PDB entry 6BCU | electron microscopy, 3.80 A resolution | chains A and D of the 10 polymer chains in the assembly

Chain A:
Name: Serine/threonine-protein kinase mTOR
Organism: Homo sapiens
Notes: EC 2.7.11.1
Reference sequence: P42345 (MTOR_HUMAN); residues 579-2549 carry their UniProt numbers (1971 of 2549 residues fall inside the UniProt entry; the rest is not from it)
Amino-acid sequence (2549 residues; numbered 1 to 2549; the number before each row is that of its first residue; X marks 59 residues of unknown identity (built as UNK)):
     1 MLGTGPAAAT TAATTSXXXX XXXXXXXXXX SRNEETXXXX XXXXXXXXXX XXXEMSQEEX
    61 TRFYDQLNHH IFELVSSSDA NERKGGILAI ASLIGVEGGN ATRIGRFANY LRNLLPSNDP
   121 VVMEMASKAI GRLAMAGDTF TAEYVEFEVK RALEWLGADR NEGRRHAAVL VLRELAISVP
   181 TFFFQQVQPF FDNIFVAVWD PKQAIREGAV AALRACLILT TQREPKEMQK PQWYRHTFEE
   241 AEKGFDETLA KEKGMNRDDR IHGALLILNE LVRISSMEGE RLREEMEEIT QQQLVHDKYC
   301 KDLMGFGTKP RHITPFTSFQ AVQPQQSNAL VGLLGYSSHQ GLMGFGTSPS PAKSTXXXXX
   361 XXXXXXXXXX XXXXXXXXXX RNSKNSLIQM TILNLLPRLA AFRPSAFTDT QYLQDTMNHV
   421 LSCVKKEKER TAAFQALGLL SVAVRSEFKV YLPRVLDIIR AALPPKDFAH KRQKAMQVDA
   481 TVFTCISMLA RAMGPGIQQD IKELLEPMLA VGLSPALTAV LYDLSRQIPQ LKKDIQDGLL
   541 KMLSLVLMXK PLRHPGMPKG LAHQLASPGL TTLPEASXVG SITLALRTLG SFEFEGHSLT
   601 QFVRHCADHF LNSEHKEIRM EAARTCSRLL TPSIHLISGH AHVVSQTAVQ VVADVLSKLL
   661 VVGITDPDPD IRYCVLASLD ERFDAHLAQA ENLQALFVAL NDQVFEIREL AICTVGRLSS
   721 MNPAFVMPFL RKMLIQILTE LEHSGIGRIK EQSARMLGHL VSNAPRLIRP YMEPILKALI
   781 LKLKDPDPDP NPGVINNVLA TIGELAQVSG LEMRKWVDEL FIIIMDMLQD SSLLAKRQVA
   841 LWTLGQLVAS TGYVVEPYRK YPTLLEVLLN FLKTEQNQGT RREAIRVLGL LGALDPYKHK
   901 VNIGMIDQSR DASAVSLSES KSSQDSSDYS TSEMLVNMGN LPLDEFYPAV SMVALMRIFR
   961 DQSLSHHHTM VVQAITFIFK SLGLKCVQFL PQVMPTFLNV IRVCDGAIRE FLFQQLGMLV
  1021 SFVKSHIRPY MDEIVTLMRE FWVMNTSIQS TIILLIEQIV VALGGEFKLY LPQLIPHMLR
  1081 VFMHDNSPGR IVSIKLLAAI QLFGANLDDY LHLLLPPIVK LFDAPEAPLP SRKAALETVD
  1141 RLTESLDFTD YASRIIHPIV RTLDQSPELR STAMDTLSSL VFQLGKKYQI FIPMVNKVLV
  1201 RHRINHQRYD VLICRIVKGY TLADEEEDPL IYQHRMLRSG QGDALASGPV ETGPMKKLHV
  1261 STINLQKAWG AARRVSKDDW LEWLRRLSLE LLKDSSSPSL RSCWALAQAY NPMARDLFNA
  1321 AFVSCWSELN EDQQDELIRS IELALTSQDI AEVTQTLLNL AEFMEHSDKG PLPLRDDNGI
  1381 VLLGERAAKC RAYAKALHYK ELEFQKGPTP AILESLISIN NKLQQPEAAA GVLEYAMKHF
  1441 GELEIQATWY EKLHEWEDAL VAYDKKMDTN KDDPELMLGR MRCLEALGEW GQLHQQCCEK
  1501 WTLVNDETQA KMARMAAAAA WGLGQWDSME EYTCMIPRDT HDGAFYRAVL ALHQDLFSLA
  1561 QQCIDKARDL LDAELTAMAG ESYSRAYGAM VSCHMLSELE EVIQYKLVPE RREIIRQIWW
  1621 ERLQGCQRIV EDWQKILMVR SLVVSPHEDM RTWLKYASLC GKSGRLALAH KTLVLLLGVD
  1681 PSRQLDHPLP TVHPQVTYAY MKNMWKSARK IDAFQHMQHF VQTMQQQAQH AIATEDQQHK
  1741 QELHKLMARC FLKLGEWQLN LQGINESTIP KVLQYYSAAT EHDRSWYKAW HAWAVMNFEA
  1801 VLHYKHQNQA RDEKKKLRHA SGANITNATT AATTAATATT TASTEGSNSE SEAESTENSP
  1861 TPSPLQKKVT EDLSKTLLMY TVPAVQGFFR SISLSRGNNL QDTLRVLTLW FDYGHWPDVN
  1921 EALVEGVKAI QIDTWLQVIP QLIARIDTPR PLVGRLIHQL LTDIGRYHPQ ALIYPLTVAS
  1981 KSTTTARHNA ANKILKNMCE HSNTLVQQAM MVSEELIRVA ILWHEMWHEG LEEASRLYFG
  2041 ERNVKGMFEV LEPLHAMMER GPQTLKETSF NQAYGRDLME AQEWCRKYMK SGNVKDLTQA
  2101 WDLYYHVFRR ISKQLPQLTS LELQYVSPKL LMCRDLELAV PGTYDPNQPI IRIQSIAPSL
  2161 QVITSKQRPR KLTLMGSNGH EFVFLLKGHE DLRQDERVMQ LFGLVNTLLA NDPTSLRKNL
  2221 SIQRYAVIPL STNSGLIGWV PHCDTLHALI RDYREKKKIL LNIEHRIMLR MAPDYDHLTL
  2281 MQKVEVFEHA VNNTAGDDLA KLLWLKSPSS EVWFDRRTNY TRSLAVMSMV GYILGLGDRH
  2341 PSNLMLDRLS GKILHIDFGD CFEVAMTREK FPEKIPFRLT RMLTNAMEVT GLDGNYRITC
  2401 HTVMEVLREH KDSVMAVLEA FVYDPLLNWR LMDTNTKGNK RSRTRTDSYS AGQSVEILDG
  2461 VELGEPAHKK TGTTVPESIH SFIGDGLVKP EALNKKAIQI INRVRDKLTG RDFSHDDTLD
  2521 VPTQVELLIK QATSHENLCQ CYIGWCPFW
Disordered / not traced: 1-16, 31-36, 54-59, 75-81, 247-257, 290-355, 381-385, 405-409, 467-477, 550-577, 634-643, 904-932, 1223-1260, 1815-1866, 2437-2491
Ion coordination: Mg2+ site 1: N2343 (together with ATP); Mg2+ site 2: D2357 (together with ATP)
Small-molecule neighbours: ATP (adenosine-5'-triphosphate): S2165, K2166, Q2167, P2169, L2185, K2187, Y2225, I2237, G2238, W2239, V2240, T2245, H2340, S2342, N2343, M2345, I2356, D2357
Swiss-Prot annotation at these positions:
  - region: V2162 to R2168 (G-loop), K2258 to G2296 (Interaction with MLST8), G2335 to N2343 (Catalytic loop), H2355 to T2380 (Activation loop)
  - binding site (1D-myo-inositol hexakisphosphate): K1662, K1702, R1749
  - binding site (ATP): S2165, Q2167, L2185, K2187, E2190, Y2225, G2238, W2239, V2240, T2245, M2345, I2356
  - binding site (Mg(2+)): N2343, D2357
  - modified residue: T1162 (Phosphothreonine), K1218 (N6-acetyllysine), S1261 (Phosphoserine), S2159 (Phosphoserine), T2164 (Phosphothreonine), T2173 (Phosphothreonine), T2446 (Phosphothreonine), S2448 (Phosphoserine), S2478 (Phosphoserine), S2481 (Phosphoserine)
  - cross-link: K2066 (Glycyl lysine isopeptide (Lys-Gly) (interchain with G-Cter in ubiquitin))
What the authors report for this chain:
  - Mg2+ coordination: N2343, D2357
  - catalytic residues: D2338, H2340
  - disease-associated variants - A1459P, T1977R, S2215Y, E2419K: increased catalytic activity with GTP-binding protein Rheb

Chain D:
Name: Target of rapamycin complex subunit LST8
Organism: Homo sapiens
Reference sequence: Q9BVC4 (LST8_HUMAN); numbering as in UniProt (aligned over 1-326)
Amino-acid sequence (326 residues; each row starts with the number of its first residue):
     1 MNTSPGTVGS DPVILATAGY DHTVRFWQAH SGICTRTVQH QDSQVNALEV TPDRSMIAAA
    61 GYQHIRMYDL NSNNPNPIIS YDGVNKNIAS VGFHEDGRWM YTGGEDCTAR IWDLRSRNLQ
   121 CQRIFQVNAP INCVCLHPNQ AELIVGDQSG AIHIWDLKTD HNEQLIPEPE VSITSAHIDP
   181 DASYMAAVNS TGNCYVWNLT GGIGDEVTQL IPKTKIPAHT RYALQCRFSP DSTLLATCSA
   241 DQTCKIWRTS NFSLMTELSI KSGNPGESSR GWMWGCAFSG DSQYIVTASS DNLARLWCVE
   301 TGEIKREYGG HQKAVVCLAF NDSVLG
Disordered / not traced: 1-7, 325-326

Chain A / chain D interface:
Residue-residue contacts - 38 pairs, chain A then chain D:
  R2270(A) - K313(D)
  M2271(A) - K313(D)
  A2272(A) - Y20(D)  hydrophobic
  P2273(A) - Y20(D)
  P2273(A) - H22(D)
  D2274(A) - H22(D)  salt bridge
  D2274(A) - D42(D)
  D2274(A) - S43(D)
  H2277(A) - Q44(D)  hydrogen bond (backbone-side chain)
  H2277(A) - Y62(D)
  L2278(A) - Y20(D)  hydrophobic
  L2278(A) - Q44(D)
  L2278(A) - N87(D)  hydrogen bond (backbone-side chain)
  L2278(A) - E105(D)
  T2279(A) - N46(D)
  T2279(A) - N87(D)
  T2279(A) - E105(D)
  L2280(A) - E105(D)
  L2280(A) - Q148(D)
  M2281(A) - T174(D)
  M2281(A) - S190(D)
  M2281(A) - Y222(D)  hydrophobic
  M2281(A) - W272(D)
  M2281(A) - W274(D)
  Q2282(A) - Y20(D)
  Q2282(A) - Q44(D)
  Q2282(A) - N46(D)
  Q2282(A) - W274(D)
  Q2282(A) - V316(D)
  V2284(A) - Y222(D)
  V2284(A) - W272(D)
  E2285(A) - W272(D)  hydrogen bond (side chain-backbone)
  E2285(A) - W274(D)  hydrogen bond
  E2285(A) - S290(D)  hydrogen bond
  E2288(A) - R221(D)  salt bridge
  E2288(A) - Y222(D)  hydrogen bond
  E2288(A) - W272(D)
  N2292(A) - S268(D)
Also at the interface, not in a pair above, chain A (19 interface residues in all): V2286, N2293, H2535, E2536
Also at the interface, not in a pair above, chain D (24 interface residues in all): V45, L224, S269, G271

In short:
19 residues of chain A and 24 residues of chain D are in contact, with 6 hydrogen bonds and 2 salt bridges.
Among the polar pairs are D2274(A)-H22(D), E2288(A)-R221(D) and H2277(A)-Q44(D). The paper reports catalytic
residues D2338(A) and H2340(A); A1459P, T1977R and S2215Y of chain A, among others, increase catalytic
activity with GTP-binding protein Rheb.
Here chain A is Serine/threonine-protein kinase mTOR and chain D is Target of rapamycin complex subunit LST8,
both from Homo sapiens. Entry 6BCU (Cryo-EM structure of the activated RHEB-mTORC1 refined to 3.4 angstrom)
was determined by electron microscopy (same publication as 5WBJ, 5WBK, 5WBL and 6BCX).
